PDB entry 6REC | electron microscopy, 3.30 A resolution | chains 1 and 5 of the 31 polymer chains in the assembly

[Chain 1]
Protein: ATP synthase associated protein ASA1
Source organism: Polytomella sp. Pringsheim 198.80
UniProt: Q85JD5 (Q85JD5_9CHLO); residues 1-618 here = UniProt positions 1-618
Amino-acid sequence (618 residues; row label = number of the first residue in the row):
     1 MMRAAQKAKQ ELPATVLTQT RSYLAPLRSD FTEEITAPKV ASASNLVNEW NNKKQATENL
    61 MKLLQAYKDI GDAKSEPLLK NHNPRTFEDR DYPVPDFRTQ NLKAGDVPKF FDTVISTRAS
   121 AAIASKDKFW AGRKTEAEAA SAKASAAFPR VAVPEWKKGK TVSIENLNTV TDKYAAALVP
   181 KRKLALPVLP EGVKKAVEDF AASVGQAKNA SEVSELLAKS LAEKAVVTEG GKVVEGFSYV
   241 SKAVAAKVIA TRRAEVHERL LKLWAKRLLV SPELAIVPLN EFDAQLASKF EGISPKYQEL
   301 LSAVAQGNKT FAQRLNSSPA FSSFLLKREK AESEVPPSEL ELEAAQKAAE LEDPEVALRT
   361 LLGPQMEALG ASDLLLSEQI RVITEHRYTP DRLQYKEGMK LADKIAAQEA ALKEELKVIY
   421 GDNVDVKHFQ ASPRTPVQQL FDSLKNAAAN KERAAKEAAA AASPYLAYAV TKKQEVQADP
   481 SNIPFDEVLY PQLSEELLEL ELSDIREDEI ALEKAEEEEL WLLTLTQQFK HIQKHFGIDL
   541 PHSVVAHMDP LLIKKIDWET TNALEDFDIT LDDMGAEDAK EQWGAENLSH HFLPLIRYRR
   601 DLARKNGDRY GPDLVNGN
Disordered / not traced: 1-22, 618

[Chain 5]
Protein: Mitochondrial F1F0 ATP synthase associated 14 kDa protein
Source organism: Polytomella sp. Pringsheim 198.80
UniProt: A0A024FSR7 (A0A024FSR7_9CHLO); residues 1-123 here = UniProt positions 1-123
Amino-acid sequence (123 residues; row label = number of the first residue in the row):
     1 MKLLPESLQQ EAATAAVVAS WVLWHLDTQL LPTIMREHKL HACWAAAAKR YNEKLFKLNP
    61 SYDRVLSLPA VSKNQVLENV FHTAPKAPVE HLEKMVSANS KVYDALNLQS KRVLIWQVKP
   121 ALF

[Interface between chain 1 and chain 5]
Pairs across the interface (143; chain 1 residue first):
  Leu-79(1) with Val-80(5), hydrophobic
  His-82(1) with Asn-79(5); Val-80(5); His-82(5)
  Asn-83(1) with Val-76(5)
  Pro-84(1) with Val-71(5); Asn-79(5)
  Arg-85(1) with Pro-69(5); Val-71(5), hydrogen bond (side chain-backbone); Val-76(5)
  Glu-88(1) with Pro-69(5); Ala-70(5), hydrogen bond (side chain-backbone); Val-71(5)
  Arg-90(1) with Ser-67(5), hydrogen bond (side chain-backbone); Leu-68(5), hydrogen bond (side chain-backbone); Pro-69(5)
  Val-94(1) with Leu-66(5), hydrophobic
  Pro-95(1) with Leu-66(5)
  Asp-96(1) with Asp-63(5)
  Phe-97(1) with Phe-56(5), hydrophobic; Tyr-62(5), hydrophobic
  Arg-98(1) with Phe-56(5), hydrogen bond (side chain-backbone); Lys-57(5); Asn-59(5), hydrogen bond (side chain-backbone); Tyr-62(5)
  Phe-111(1) with Tyr-62(5); Asp-63(5); Leu-66(5), hydrophobic
  Val-114(1) with Leu-66(5), hydrophobic
  Ile-115(1) with Val-65(5); Leu-66(5), hydrophobic; Ala-70(5)
  Arg-118(1) with Leu-66(5), hydrogen bond (side chain-backbone); Leu-68(5); Ala-70(5)
  Ala-119(1) with Ala-70(5)
  Ala-122(1) with Val-71(5), hydrophobic
  Ile-123(1) with Gln-75(5)
  Lys-126(1) with Asn-79(5), hydrogen bond
  Val-151(1) with His-91(5); Met-95(5), hydrophobic
  Val-153(1) with Met-95(5), hydrophobic
  Pro-154(1) with Asn-99(5)
  Trp-156(1) with Leu-106(5)
  Thr-161(1) with Leu-106(5); Leu-108(5)
  Val-162(1) with Val-102(5); Leu-106(5), hydrogen bond (backbone-backbone); Asn-107(5)
  Ile-164(1) with Tyr-103(5), hydrophobic; Asn-107(5)
  Leu-167(1) with Asn-99(5); Tyr-103(5), hydrophobic
  Val-170(1) with Asn-99(5)
  Tyr-174(1) with His-91(5); Leu-92(5), hydrophobic; Met-95(5); Val-96(5), hydrophobic; Asn-99(5)
  Ala-175(1) with Leu-92(5)
  Leu-178(1) with Pro-88(5); Val-89(5)
  Phe-282(1) with Tyr-62(5), hydrophobic
  Asp-283(1) with Tyr-62(5)
  Leu-286(1) with Tyr-62(5), hydrophobic
  Ala-287(1) with Phe-56(5)
  Ser-288(1) with Phe-56(5)
  Lys-289(1) with Glu-53(5)
  Phe-290(1) with Asn-52(5); Glu-53(5), hydrogen bond (backbone-side chain); Phe-56(5), hydrophobic
  Glu-291(1) with Glu-53(5)
  Ile-293(1) with Phe-56(5), hydrophobic
  Glu-397(1) with Ser-72(5), hydrogen bond; Asn-74(5); Gln-75(5), hydrogen bond
  Lys-400(1) with Asn-74(5)
  Leu-401(1) with Lys-73(5); Leu-77(5), hydrophobic
  Lys-404(1) with Asn-74(5), hydrogen bond; Glu-78(5), salt bridge
  Ser-463(1) with Tyr-103(5)
  Pro-464(1) with Tyr-103(5)
  Tyr-465(1) with Val-96(5); Asn-99(5), hydrogen bond; Ser-100(5); Tyr-103(5), hydrophobic
  Leu-466(1) with Ser-100(5)
  Lys-473(1) with Leu-92(5); Glu-93(5), salt bridge
  Gln-477(1) with Val-89(5)
  Leu-497(1) with Phe-81(5), hydrophobic
  Leu-500(1) with Lys-73(5), hydrogen bond (backbone-side chain); Val-76(5), hydrophobic
  Glu-507(1) with Pro-69(5)
  Ala-511(1) with Leu-68(5), hydrophobic
  Lys-514(1) with Arg-64(5), hydrogen bond (backbone-side chain)
  Trp-521(1) with Leu-55(5), hydrophobic
  Leu-522(1) with Leu-55(5), hydrophobic; Asn-59(5)
  Leu-525(1) with Tyr-51(5)
  Phe-529(1) with Trp-44(5), hydrophobic
  Phe-536(1) with Glu-37(5); Leu-40(5), hydrophobic
  His-542(1) with Thr-33(5), hydrogen bond (side chain-backbone); Arg-36(5); Glu-37(5)
  Val-545(1) with Leu-40(5), hydrophobic
  Leu-552(1) with Leu-40(5), hydrophobic
  Ile-553(1) with Arg-36(5)
  Ile-556(1) with Met-35(5); Arg-36(5); Lys-39(5); Leu-40(5)
  Asp-557(1) with Arg-36(5), salt bridge
  Glu-559(1) with Lys-39(5), salt bridge
  Thr-560(1) with Met-35(5)
  Leu-564(1) with Lys-39(5)
  Glu-565(1) with Met-35(5); Lys-39(5)
  Asp-568(1) with His-38(5), salt bridge
  Lys-580(1) with Ala-46(5)
  Glu-581(1) with Ala-46(5)
  Gln-582(1) with Arg-50(5)
  Trp-583(1) with Lys-39(5); Cys-43(5), hydrophobic
  Gly-584(1) with Cys-43(5); Ala-47(5)
  Ala-585(1) with Ala-47(5); Arg-50(5)
  Asn-587(1) with Cys-43(5), hydrogen bond
  Leu-588(1) with Cys-43(5); Trp-44(5), hydrophobic; Ala-47(5), hydrophobic; Tyr-51(5)
  His-591(1) with Trp-44(5); Tyr-51(5), hydrogen bond
  Phe-592(1) with Tyr-51(5), hydrophobic; Lys-54(5); Leu-55(5), hydrophobic; Leu-58(5), hydrophobic
  Leu-595(1) with Leu-58(5), hydrophobic
  Arg-599(1) with Leu-58(5), hydrogen bond (side chain-backbone)
Other interface residues (no listed pair), chain 1 (96 interface residues in all): Ala-152, Ser-163, Thr-171, Ile-405, Gln-408, Ala-469, Glu-501, Asp-504, Asp-508, Ala-515, Glu-518, Ile-532
Other interface residues (no listed pair), chain 5 (63 interface residues in all): Leu-31, Pro-32, His-41, Ala-42, Lys-49, Pro-60, Asp-104

[In short]
The interface between chain 1 and chain 5 involves 96 residues on one side and 63 on the other; the contacts
include 20 hydrogen bonds and 5 salt bridges. Polar pairs include Lys-404(1)/Glu-78(5), Lys-473(1)/Glu-93(5)
and Asp-557(1)/Arg-36(5).
Chain 1 is ATP synthase associated protein ASA1 and chain 5 is Mitochondrial F1F0 ATP synthase associated 14
kDa protein, both from Polytomella sp. Pringsheim 198.80; the structure, Cryo-EM structure of Polytomella
F-ATP synthase, Rotary substate 3A, monomer-masked refinement, was determined by electron microscopy (same
publication as 6RD4, 6RD5, 6RD6, 6RD7, 6RD8, 6RD9 and 46 further entries).
